PDB entry 3TTS | X-ray diffraction, 2.40 A resolution | chains B and C of the 3 polymer chains in the assembly

== Chain B (and C) ==
Molecule: Beta-galactosidase
From: Bacillus circulans subsp. alkalophilus
Notes: EC 3.2.1.23; chain C of this document is another copy of the same molecule, construct and numbering; everything in this record applies to it too
Amino-acid sequence (675 residues; numbered 1 to 675; the number before each row is that of its first residue):
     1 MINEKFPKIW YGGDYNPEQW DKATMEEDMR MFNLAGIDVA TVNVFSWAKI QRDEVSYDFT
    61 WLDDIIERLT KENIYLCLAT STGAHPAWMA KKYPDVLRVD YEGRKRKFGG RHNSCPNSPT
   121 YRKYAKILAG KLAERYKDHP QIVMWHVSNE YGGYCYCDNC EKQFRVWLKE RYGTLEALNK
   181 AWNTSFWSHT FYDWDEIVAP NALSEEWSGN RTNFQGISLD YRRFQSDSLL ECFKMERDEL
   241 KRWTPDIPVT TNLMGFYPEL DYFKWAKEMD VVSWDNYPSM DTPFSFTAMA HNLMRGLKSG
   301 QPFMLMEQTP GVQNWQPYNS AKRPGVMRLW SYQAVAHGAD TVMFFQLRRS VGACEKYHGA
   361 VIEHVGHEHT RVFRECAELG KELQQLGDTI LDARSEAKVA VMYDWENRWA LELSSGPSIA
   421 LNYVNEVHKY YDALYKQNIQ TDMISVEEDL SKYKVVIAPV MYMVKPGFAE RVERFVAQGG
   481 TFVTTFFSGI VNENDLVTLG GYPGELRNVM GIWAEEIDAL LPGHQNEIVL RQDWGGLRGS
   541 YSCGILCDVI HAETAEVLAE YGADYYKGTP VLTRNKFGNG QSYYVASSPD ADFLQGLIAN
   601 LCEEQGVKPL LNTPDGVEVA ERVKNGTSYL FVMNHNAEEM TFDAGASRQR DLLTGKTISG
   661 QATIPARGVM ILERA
Ion coordination: Zn2+: Cys-115, Cys-155, Cys-157, Cys-160

== Interface between chain B and chain C ==
Contacting residue pairs - 106 pairs, chain B then chain C:
  Glu-102(B) / Arg-104(C)  salt bridge
  Glu-161(B) / Lys-107(C)  salt bridge
  Asn-183(B) / Val-351(C)
  Asn-183(B) / Gly-352(C)
  Asn-183(B) / Ala-353(C)
  Ser-185(B) / Glu-18(C)
  Ser-185(B) / Gln-19(C)
  Ser-185(B) / Phe-45(C)
  Phe-186(B) / Gln-19(C)
  Phe-186(B) / Ala-353(C)  hydrophobic
  Phe-186(B) / Glu-355(C)
  Trp-187(B) / Phe-45(C)
  Trp-187(B) / Ala-84(C)
  Trp-187(B) / Gly-110(C)
  Trp-187(B) / Arg-111(C)
  Trp-187(B) / Cys-354(C)  hydrophobic
  Trp-187(B) / Glu-355(C)
  Ser-188(B) / Phe-45(C)  hydrogen bond (backbone-backbone)
  Ser-188(B) / Trp-47(C)  hydrogen bond (side chain-backbone)
  Ser-188(B) / Ala-48(C)  hydrogen bond (side chain-backbone)
  Ser-188(B) / Ala-84(C)
  His-189(B) / Phe-108(C)
  His-189(B) / Gly-110(C)
  Thr-190(B) / Ala-48(C)
  Phe-191(B) / Ala-87(C)  hydrophobic
  Phe-191(B) / Phe-108(C)  hydrophobic
  Tyr-192(B) / Ala-48(C)  hydrogen bond (side chain-backbone)
  Tyr-192(B) / Lys-49(C)
  Tyr-192(B) / Arg-52(C)
  Glu-196(B) / Ala-87(C)
  Glu-196(B) / Trp-88(C)
  Val-198(B) / Lys-107(C)
  Val-198(B) / Phe-108(C)
  Ala-202(B) / Arg-104(C)
  Ala-202(B) / Arg-106(C)
  Leu-203(B) / Arg-104(C)
  Leu-203(B) / Lys-105(C)
  Leu-203(B) / Arg-106(C)
  Leu-203(B) / Lys-107(C)  hydrogen bond (backbone-backbone)
  Ser-204(B) / Arg-106(C)  hydrogen bond (backbone-side chain)
  Ser-204(B) / Lys-107(C)
  Ser-204(B) / Phe-108(C)
  Ser-204(B) / Gly-109(C)
  Ser-204(B) / Gly-110(C)
  Glu-205(B) / Gly-109(C)
  Glu-205(B) / Gly-110(C)  hydrogen bond (side chain-backbone)
  Trp-207(B) / Trp-315(C)  hydrophobic
  Arg-211(B) / Trp-315(C)
  Thr-212(B) / Trp-315(C)
  Thr-212(B) / Cys-354(C)
  Asn-213(B) / Gly-110(C)
  Asn-213(B) / Ala-353(C)
  Asn-213(B) / Cys-354(C)  hydrogen bond (backbone-backbone)
  Phe-214(B) / Ala-353(C)  hydrophobic
  Gln-215(B) / Ala-353(C)
  Gln-215(B) / Cys-354(C)  hydrogen bond (side chain-backbone)
  Ser-414(B) / Tyr-357(C)
  Ser-415(B) / Asn-314(C)
  Ser-415(B) / Trp-315(C)
  Ser-415(B) / Cys-354(C)  hydrogen bond (side chain-backbone)
  Gly-416(B) / Asn-314(C)  hydrogen bond (backbone-backbone)
  Pro-417(B) / Pro-317(C)
  Pro-417(B) / Asn-319(C)  hydrogen bond (backbone-side chain)
  Ser-418(B) / Pro-317(C)
  Ser-418(B) / Tyr-318(C)
  Ile-419(B) / Pro-317(C)  hydrogen bond (backbone-backbone)
  Ile-419(B) / Tyr-318(C)  hydrophobic
  Ala-420(B) / Tyr-318(C)  hydrophobic
  Tyr-462(B) / Lys-356(C)  hydrogen bond
  Tyr-462(B) / Tyr-357(C)  hydrogen bond
  Phe-487(B) / Tyr-357(C)  hydrophobic
  Ile-490(B) / Tyr-357(C)
  Val-491(B) / Tyr-357(C)
  Asp-495(B) / Lys-356(C)  salt bridge
  Leu-496(B) / Val-351(C)
  Val-497(B) / Val-351(C)  hydrogen bond (backbone-backbone)
  Val-497(B) / Lys-356(C)
  Val-497(B) / His-364(C)
  Leu-499(B) / Trp-20(C)  hydrophobic
  Leu-499(B) / Val-351(C)  hydrophobic
  Leu-499(B) / His-364(C)
  Gly-500(B) / His-364(C)  hydrogen bond (backbone-backbone)
  Gly-500(B) / Val-365(C)
  Gly-501(B) / Val-365(C)
  Tyr-502(B) / Arg-349(C)
  Tyr-502(B) / His-364(C)  hydrogen bond
  Trp-513(B) / Val-365(C)
  Trp-513(B) / His-369(C)
  Glu-515(B) / Thr-370(C)
  Glu-515(B) / Arg-371(C)  hydrogen bond (side chain-backbone)
  Glu-516(B) / Arg-371(C)  salt bridge
  Glu-516(B) / Val-372(C)
  Asp-518(B) / Ser-320(C)
  Asp-518(B) / Ala-321(C)  hydrogen bond (side chain-backbone)
  Asp-518(B) / Arg-323(C)  salt bridge
  Ala-519(B) / Asn-319(C)
  Ala-519(B) / Ser-320(C)  hydrogen bond (backbone-side chain)
  Leu-521(B) / Met-280(C)  hydrophobic
  Leu-521(B) / Tyr-318(C)  hydrophobic
  Leu-521(B) / Ser-320(C)
  Pro-522(B) / Tyr-318(C)
  Asp-564(B) / Arg-323(C)  salt bridge
  Tyr-565(B) / Ala-321(C)
  Tyr-565(B) / Arg-323(C)
  Tyr-565(B) / Pro-324(C)
  Tyr-565(B) / Arg-371(C)  hydrogen bond
Interface residues without a listed pair, chain B (53 interface residues in all): Tyr-156, Asp-195, Leu-520
Interface residues without a listed pair, chain C (48 interface residues in all): Ser-46, His-85, Pro-86, Lys-91, His-367

== In short ==
Chain B and chain C form an interface of 53 and 48 residues respectively; the contacts include 22 hydrogen
bonds and 6 salt bridges. Among the polar pairs are Glu-102(B)/Arg-104(C), Glu-161(B)/Lys-107(C) and
Asp-495(B)/Lys-356(C). Cys-115(B), Cys-155(B), Cys-157(B) and Cys-160(B) form the Zn2+ site.
Chain B and chain C are both Beta-galactosidase (Bacillus circulans subsp. alkalophilus); the structure,
Crystal structure of beta-galactosidase from Bacillus circulans sp. alkalophilus, was determined by X-ray
diffraction (same publication as 3TTY).
